Entry 7L02 (electron microscopy, 3.20 A resolution); this record covers chains A and B of the 7 polymer chains in the assembly.

[Chain A (and B)]
Protein: Spike glycoprotein
Source organism: Severe acute respiratory syndrome coronavirus 2
Notes: chain B of this document is another copy of the same molecule, construct and numbering; everything in this record applies to it too
UniProtKB: P0DTC2 (SPIKE_SARS2); numbering as in UniProt (aligned over 27-1147)
Amino-acid sequence (1121 residues; row label = number of the first residue in the row):
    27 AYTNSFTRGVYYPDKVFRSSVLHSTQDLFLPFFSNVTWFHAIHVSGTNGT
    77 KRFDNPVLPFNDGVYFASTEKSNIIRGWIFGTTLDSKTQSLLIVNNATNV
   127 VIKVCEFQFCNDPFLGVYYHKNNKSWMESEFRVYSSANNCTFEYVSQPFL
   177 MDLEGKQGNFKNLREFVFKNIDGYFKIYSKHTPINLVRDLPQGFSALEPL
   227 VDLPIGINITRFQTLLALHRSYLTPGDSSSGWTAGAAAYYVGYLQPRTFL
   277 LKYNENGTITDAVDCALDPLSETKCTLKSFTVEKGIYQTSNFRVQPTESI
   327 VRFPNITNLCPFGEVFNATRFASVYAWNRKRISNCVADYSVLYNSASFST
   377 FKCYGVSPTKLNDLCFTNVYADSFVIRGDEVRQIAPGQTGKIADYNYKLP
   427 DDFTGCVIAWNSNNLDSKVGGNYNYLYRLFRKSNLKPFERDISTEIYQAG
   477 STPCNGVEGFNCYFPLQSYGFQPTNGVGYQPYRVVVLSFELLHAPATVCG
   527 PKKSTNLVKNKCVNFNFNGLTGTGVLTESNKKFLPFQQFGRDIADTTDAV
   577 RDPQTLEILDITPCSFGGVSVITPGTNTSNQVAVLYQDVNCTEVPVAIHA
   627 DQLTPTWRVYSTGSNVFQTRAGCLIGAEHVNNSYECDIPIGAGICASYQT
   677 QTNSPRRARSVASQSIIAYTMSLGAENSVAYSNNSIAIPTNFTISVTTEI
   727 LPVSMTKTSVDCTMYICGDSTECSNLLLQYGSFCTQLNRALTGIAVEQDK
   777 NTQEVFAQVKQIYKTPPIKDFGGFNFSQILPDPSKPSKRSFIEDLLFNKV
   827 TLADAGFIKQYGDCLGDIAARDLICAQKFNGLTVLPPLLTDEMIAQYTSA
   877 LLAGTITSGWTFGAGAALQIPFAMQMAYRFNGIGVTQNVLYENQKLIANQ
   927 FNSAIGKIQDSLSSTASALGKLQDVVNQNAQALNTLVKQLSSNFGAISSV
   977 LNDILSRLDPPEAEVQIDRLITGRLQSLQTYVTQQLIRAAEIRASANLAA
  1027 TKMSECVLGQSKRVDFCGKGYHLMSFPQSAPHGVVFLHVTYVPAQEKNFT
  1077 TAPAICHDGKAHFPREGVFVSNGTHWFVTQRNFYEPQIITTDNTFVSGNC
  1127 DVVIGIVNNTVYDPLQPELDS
Disordered / not traced: 70-79, 144-164, 173-185, 246-262, 445-446, 455-461, 469-488, 502, 621-640, 677-688, 828-853
Construct notes: conflict Pro986 (Lys in P0DTC2), Pro987 (Val in P0DTC2)
Swiss-Prot annotation at these positions:
  - region: Asn280 to Cys301 (Putative superantigen), Arg403 to Asp405 (Integrin-binding motif), Asn448 to Phe456 (Immunodominant HLA epitope recognized by the CD8+), Pro681 to Ala684 (Putative superantigen), Ser816 to Tyr837 (Fusion peptide 1), Lys835 to Phe855 (Fusion peptide 2)
  - site (Cleavage): Arg685, Ser686, Arg815, Ser816
  - glycosylation: Asn61 (N-linked (GlcNAc...) (hybrid) asparagine), Asn74 (N-linked (GlcNAc...) (complex) asparagine), Asn122 (N-linked (GlcNAc...) (hybrid) asparagine), Asn149 (N-linked (GlcNAc...) (complex) asparagine), Asn165 (N-linked (GlcNAc...) (complex) asparagine), Asn234 (N-linked (GlcNAc...) (high mannose) asparagine), Asn282 (N-linked (GlcNAc...) (complex) asparagine), Thr323 (O-linked (GalNAc) threonine), Ser325 (O-linked (HexNAc...) serine), Asn331 (N-linked (GlcNAc...) (complex) asparagine), Asn343 (N-linked (GlcNAc...) (complex) asparagine), Asn603 (N-linked (GlcNAc...) (hybrid) asparagine), Asn616 (N-linked (GlcNAc...) (complex) asparagine), Asn657 (N-linked (GlcNAc...) (complex) asparagine), Thr676 (O-linked (GlcNAc...) threonine), Thr678 (O-linked (GlcNAc...) threonine), Asn709 (N-linked (GlcNAc...) (high mannose) asparagine), Asn717 (N-linked (GlcNAc...) (hybrid) asparagine), Asn801 (N-linked (GlcNAc...) (hybrid) asparagine), Asn1074 (N-linked (GlcNAc...) (hybrid) asparagine) and 2 more in UniProt
  - natural variant: Gln52 (Q52H: In strain: Omicron/EG.5.1), Ala67 (A67V: In strain: Eta/B.1.525, Omicron/BA.1), His69 to Val70 (deletion: In strain: Alpha/B.1.1.7, Eta/B.1.525 and 5 more), Gly75 (G75V: In strain: Lambda/C.37), Thr76 (T76I: In strain: Lambda/C.37), Asp80 (D80A: In strain: Beta/B.1.351), Val83 (V83A: In strain: Omicron/XBB.1.5, Omicron/EG.5.1), Thr95 (T95I: In strain: Iota/B.1.526, Mu/B.1.621 and 2 more), Arg102 (R102I: In strain: A23.1), Asp138 (D138Y: In strain: Gamma/P.1), Gly142 to Tyr145 (sequence variant, change not given here; In strain: Omicron/BA.1), Gly142 (G142D: In strain: Kappa/B.1.617.1, Omicron/BA.2 and 7 more), 74 further natural variant entries in UniProt
  - mutagenesis: His69 to Val70 (Increased incorporation of cleaved spike into virions), Asn121 (N121Q: Partial loss of biliverdin affinity), Arg190 (R190K: Partial loss of biliverdin affinity), Asn234 (N234Q: Increased resistance to neutralizing antibodies), Asn331 (N331Q: Reduced viral infectivity), Asn343 (N343Q: Reduced viral infectivity), Leu452 (L452R: Increased resistance to neutralizing antibodies. Decreases HLA binding to NF9 epitope. Increased binding affinity to human ACE2), Tyr453 (Y453F: Decreased HLA binding to NF9 epitope. Increased binding affinity to human ACE2), Ala475 (A475V: Increased resistance to neutralizing antibodies), Val483 (V483A: Increased resistance to neutralizing antibodies), Glu484 (E484D: Increased replication in human TMEM106B overexpressing cells), Phe490 (F490L: Increased resistance to neutralizing antibodies and human covalescent sera neutralization), 14 further mutagenesis entries in UniProt
Disulfides: Cys131-Cys166, Cys291-Cys301, Cys336-Cys361, Cys379-Cys432, Cys391-Cys525, Cys538-Cys590, Cys617-Cys649, Cys662-Cys671, Cys738-Cys760, Cys743-Cys749, Cys1032-Cys1043, Cys1082-Cys1126
Covalently attached groups: N-acetylglucosamine (NAG) linked to Asn61, Asn122, Asn165, Asn282, Asn331, Asn343, Asn616, Asn657, Asn709, Asn1074, Asn1098; glycan linked to Asn717, Asn801
From the paper describing this entry:
  - mutagenesis - N709A: decreased binding to 2G12 heavy chain

[Chain A / chain B interface]
Residue-residue contacts - 183 pairs, chain A then chain B:
  Gln314(A) - Ser735(B)
  Asn317(A) - Asp737(B)
  Arg319(A) - Met740(B)
  Arg319(A) - Asp745(B)  salt bridge
  Arg355(A) - Tyr200(B)  hydrogen bond
  Gly381(A) - Leu984(B)
  Val382(A) - Arg983(B)
  Ser383(A) - Arg983(B)  hydrogen bond (backbone-backbone)
  Ser383(A) - Leu984(B)
  Ser383(A) - Asp985(B)  hydrogen bond (side chain-backbone)
  Thr385(A) - Asp985(B)  hydrogen bond
  Lys386(A) - Leu981(B)
  Lys386(A) - Ser982(B)
  Lys386(A) - Arg983(B)
  Lys386(A) - Leu984(B)
  Lys386(A) - Asp985(B)
  Leu390(A) - Arg983(B)
  Tyr396(A) - Tyr200(B)
  Tyr396(A) - Pro230(B)
  Thr415(A) - Tyr369(B)  hydrogen bond
  Gly416(A) - Tyr369(B)
  Lys417(A) - Asn370(B)  hydrogen bond (side chain-backbone)
  Tyr421(A) - Asn370(B)  hydrogen bond
  Leu517(A) - Arg983(B)
  His519(A) - Asp979(B)  salt bridge
  Ala520(A) - Lys41(B)
  Leu546(A) - Asp979(B)
  Thr547(A) - Asn978(B)  hydrogen bond (backbone-side chain)
  Gly548(A) - Asn978(B)
  Lys558(A) - Phe43(B)
  Lys558(A) - Asn282(B)
  Phe559(A) - Phe43(B)  hydrophobic
  Leu560(A) - Tyr38(B)
  Phe562(A) - Tyr38(B)  hydrophobic
  Phe562(A) - Asp40(B)
  Phe562(A) - Lys41(B)
  Phe562(A) - Glu224(B)
  Phe562(A) - Pro225(B)  hydrophobic
  Gln563(A) - Lys41(B)
  Gln563(A) - Val42(B)  hydrogen bond (side chain-backbone)
  Gln563(A) - Phe43(B)
  Gln564(A) - Lys41(B)  hydrogen bond (backbone-backbone)
  Phe565(A) - Lys41(B)
  Phe565(A) - Val42(B)
  Phe565(A) - Phe43(B)  hydrogen bond (backbone-backbone)
  Gly566(A) - Phe43(B)
  Arg567(A) - Val42(B)
  Arg567(A) - Phe43(B)  hydrogen bond (backbone-backbone)
  Asp568(A) - Lys854(B)  salt bridge
  Ile569(A) - Val47(B)  hydrophobic
  Ile569(A) - Lys964(B)
  Ala570(A) - Asn856(B)
  Ala570(A) - Val963(B)  hydrophobic
  Ala570(A) - Leu966(B)  hydrophobic
  Ala570(A) - Ser967(B)
  Asp571(A) - Ser967(B)
  Asp571(A) - Ser975(B)  hydrogen bond
  Asp571(A) - Val976(B)
  Thr588(A) - Phe855(B)
  Pro589(A) - Phe855(B)  hydrophobic
  Phe592(A) - Met740(B)  hydrophobic
  Phe592(A) - Gly857(B)
  Gln613(A) - Leu861(B)
  Ala647(A) - Pro862(B)  hydrophobic
  Cys662(A) - Leu864(B)  hydrophobic
  Pro665(A) - Leu864(B)  hydrophobic
  Gly667(A) - Pro863(B)
  Gly667(A) - Leu864(B)
  Ala668(A) - Pro863(B)  hydrogen bond (backbone-backbone)
  Ala668(A) - Leu864(B)
  Ala668(A) - Thr866(B)
  Gly669(A) - Leu864(B)  hydrogen bond (backbone-backbone)
  Gly669(A) - Thr866(B)
  Gly669(A) - Met869(B)
  Ile670(A) - Leu864(B)
  Thr696(A) - Met869(B)
  Met697(A) - Met869(B)  hydrophobic
  Leu699(A) - Met869(B)  hydrophobic
  Leu699(A) - Gln872(B)
  Leu699(A) - Tyr873(B)  hydrogen bond (backbone-side chain)
  Ala701(A) - Gln787(B)
  Ala701(A) - Ile788(B)  hydrogen bond (backbone-backbone)
  Glu702(A) - Ile788(B)
  Glu702(A) - Lys790(B)  salt bridge
  Asn703(A) - Gln787(B)  hydrogen bond
  Asn703(A) - Ile788(B)  hydrogen bond (backbone-backbone)
  Asn703(A) - Tyr789(B)
  Asn703(A) - Lys790(B)  hydrogen bond (backbone-backbone)
  Ser704(A) - Lys790(B)
  Val705(A) - Tyr789(B)  hydrophobic
  Val705(A) - Lys790(B)
  Val705(A) - Thr883(B)
  Val705(A) - Ala893(B)  hydrophobic
  Ala706(A) - Gln895(B)
  Tyr707(A) - Pro792(B)  hydrophobic
  Tyr707(A) - Asp796(B)  hydrogen bond (side chain-backbone)
  Tyr707(A) - Phe797(B)
  Tyr707(A) - Thr883(B)
  Tyr707(A) - Gln895(B)
  Tyr707(A) - Ile896(B)
  Tyr707(A) - Phe898(B)  hydrogen bond (side chain-backbone)
  Asn709(A) - Asp796(B)
  Asn709(A) - Pro897(B)
  Ser711(A) - Gln895(B)  hydrogen bond
  Ser711(A) - Ile896(B)
  Ser711(A) - Pro897(B)
  Ile712(A) - Gln895(B)
  Ile712(A) - Ile896(B)  hydrophobic
  Ile712(A) - Tyr904(B)
  Ala713(A) - Leu894(B)
  Ala713(A) - Gln895(B)  hydrogen bond (backbone-backbone)
  Pro715(A) - Leu894(B)
  Gln957(A) - Arg765(B)
  Thr961(A) - Ser758(B)
  Thr961(A) - Gln762(B)
  Gln965(A) - Tyr756(B)
  Gln965(A) - Gly757(B)
  Gln965(A) - Ser758(B)  hydrogen bond (side chain-backbone)
  Gln965(A) - Phe759(B)
  Ser968(A) - Gln755(B)
  Ser968(A) - Tyr756(B)
  Ser968(A) - Gly757(B)  hydrogen bond (side chain-backbone)
  Asn969(A) - Gln755(B)
  Phe970(A) - Gln755(B)  hydrogen bond (backbone-backbone)
  Phe970(A) - Tyr756(B)  hydrophobic
  Phe970(A) - Phe759(B)  hydrophobic
  Gly971(A) - Gln755(B)
  Pro987(A) - Gly413(B)
  Gly999(A) - Phe759(B)
  Gln1002(A) - Phe759(B)
  Gln1002(A) - Gln1005(B)  hydrogen bond
  Ser1003(A) - Phe759(B)
  Thr1006(A) - Phe759(B)
  Thr1006(A) - Gln762(B)
  Thr1009(A) - Thr1009(B)
  Gln1010(A) - Ala766(B)
  Gln1010(A) - Leu1012(B)
  Ile1013(A) - Leu1012(B)  hydrophobic
  Ile1013(A) - Ile1013(B)  hydrophobic
  Glu1017(A) - Arg1019(B)  salt bridge
  Arg1039(A) - Thr1027(B)
  Arg1039(A) - Glu1031(B)  salt bridge
  Arg1039(A) - Arg1039(B)
  Val1040(A) - Ser1030(B)
  Val1040(A) - Glu1031(B)
  Val1040(A) - Gly1035(B)
  Asp1041(A) - Gly889(B)
  Asp1041(A) - Ser1030(B)
  Asp1041(A) - Leu1034(B)
  Lys1045(A) - Gly889(B)
  Lys1045(A) - Ala890(B)
  Gly1046(A) - Ala890(B)  hydrogen bond (backbone-backbone)
  Tyr1047(A) - Trp886(B)
  Tyr1047(A) - Ala890(B)  hydrophobic
  Val1068(A) - Ala890(B)
  Glu1072(A) - Ala892(B)
  Glu1072(A) - Leu894(B)
  Asn1074(A) - Gln895(B)  hydrogen bond
  Thr1077(A) - Pro897(B)
  Thr1077(A) - Met900(B)  hydrogen bond
  Ala1078(A) - Met900(B)
  Pro1079(A) - Met900(B)  hydrophobic
  Pro1079(A) - Tyr917(B)  hydrophobic
  Phe1089(A) - Gln913(B)
  Phe1089(A) - Asn914(B)
  Phe1089(A) - Tyr917(B)  hydrophobic
  Pro1090(A) - Gln913(B)  hydrogen bond (backbone-side chain)
  Val1094(A) - Met900(B)  hydrophobic
  Val1094(A) - Tyr904(B)
  Arg1107(A) - Tyr904(B)
  Phe1121(A) - Thr912(B)
  Phe1121(A) - Gln913(B)
  Phe1121(A) - Asn914(B)
  Ser1123(A) - Asn914(B)  hydrogen bond
  Ser1123(A) - Glu918(B)  hydrogen bond
  Ser1123(A) - Glu1111(B)
  Val1128(A) - Glu918(B)
  Val1129(A) - Tyr917(B)  hydrophobic
  Ile1130(A) - Lys921(B)
  Leu1141(A) - Leu1141(B)  hydrophobic
  Leu1141(A) - Glu1144(B)
  Leu1145(A) - Glu1144(B)
  Leu1145(A) - Leu1145(B)  hydrophobic
Interface residues without a listed pair, chain A (115 interface residues in all): Arg357, Pro521, Gly545, Lys557, Arg646, Ile666, Cys671, Gly700, Ser708, Asn710, Asp985, Phe1042, Pro1069, Arg1091, Phe1095, Gly1124
Interface residues without a listed pair, chain B (103 interface residues in all): Ala372, Thr415, Asp427, Lys786, Thr859, Ile882, Thr887, Gly891, Gln920, Glu988, Leu1001

[Overview]
115 residues of chain A and 103 residues of chain B are in contact; the contacts include 34 hydrogen bonds and
6 salt bridges. Polar pairs include Arg319(A)-Asp745(B), His519(A)-Asp979(B) and Asp568(A)-Lys854(B). The
paper reports that N709A of chain A reduces binding to 2G12 heavy chain.
Both chains are Spike glycoprotein (Severe acute respiratory syndrome coronavirus 2). Entry 7L02 (Cryo-EM
structure of SARS-CoV-2 2P S ectodomain bound to one copy of domain-swapped antibody 2G12) was determined by
electron microscopy, deposited together with 6VTU, 6XRJ, 7L06, 7L09, 7L6M, 7L6O, 7LU9 and 7LUA.
